PDB entry 5KNH | X-ray diffraction, 1.60 A resolution | chains D and I

[Chain D]
Protein: Darpin 6G9
From: synthetic construct
Notes: antibody fragment or engineered binder
Sequence (169 residues; row label = number of the first residue in the row):
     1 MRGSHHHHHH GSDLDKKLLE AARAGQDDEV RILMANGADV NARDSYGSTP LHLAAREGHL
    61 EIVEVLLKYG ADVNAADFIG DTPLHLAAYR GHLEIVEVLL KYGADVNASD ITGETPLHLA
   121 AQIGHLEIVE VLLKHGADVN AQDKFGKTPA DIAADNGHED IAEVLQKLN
Unresolved in the structure: 1-11, 169

[Chain I]
Protein: IL13
From: Macaca fascicularis
Reference sequence: Q0PW92 (Q0PW92_MACFA); residues 3-113 here correspond to UniProt positions 22-132 (UniProt number = residue number + 19)
Sequence (112 residues; numbered 2 to 113; the number before each row is that of its first residue):
     2 GPVPPSTALK ELIEELVNIT QNQKAPLCNG SMVWSINLTA GVYCAALESL INVSGCSAIE
    62 KTQRMLNGFC PHKVSAGQFS SLRVRDTKIE VAQFVKDLLV HLKKLFREGQ FN
Unresolved in the structure: 2-3, 74-86
Sequence notes: expression tag (2)
Disulfides: Cys29-Cys57, Cys45-Cys71

[Interface between chain D and chain I]
Pairs across the interface (44; chain D residue first):
  Arg23(D) - Gly110(I)  hydrogen bond (side chain-backbone)
  Arg23(D) - Asn113(I)  hydrogen bond (side chain-backbone)
  Asp44(D) - Asn113(I)  hydrogen bond
  Ser45(D) - Ser7(I)
  Tyr46(D) - Pro6(I)
  Tyr46(D) - Ser7(I)  hydrogen bond (side chain-backbone)
  Tyr46(D) - Leu10(I)  hydrophobic
  Tyr46(D) - Phe107(I)  hydrophobic
  Tyr46(D) - Phe112(I)
  Tyr46(D) - Asn113(I)
  Ser48(D) - Phe107(I)
  Ser48(D) - Asn113(I)  hydrogen bond
  Leu53(D) - Asn113(I)
  Arg56(D) - Phe107(I)
  Arg56(D) - Arg108(I)
  Arg56(D) - Gly110(I)
  Arg56(D) - Asn113(I)  hydrogen bond
  Asp77(D) - Phe107(I)
  Phe78(D) - Leu10(I)  hydrophobic
  Phe78(D) - Lys11(I)
  Phe78(D) - Ile14(I)  hydrophobic
  Phe78(D) - Phe107(I)  hydrophobic
  Ile79(D) - Ile14(I)  hydrophobic
  Ile79(D) - Phe107(I)  hydrophobic
  Asp81(D) - Phe107(I)
  Asp81(D) - Arg108(I)
  Leu86(D) - Arg108(I)
  Tyr89(D) - Lys105(I)
  Tyr89(D) - Arg108(I)
  Tyr89(D) - Glu109(I)  hydrogen bond
  Arg90(D) - Arg108(I)  hydrogen bond (side chain-backbone)
  Arg90(D) - Glu109(I)
  Arg90(D) - Gly110(I)
  Asp110(D) - Lys104(I)  salt bridge
  Ile111(D) - Lys104(I)
  Thr112(D) - Leu100(I)
  Thr112(D) - Lys104(I)  hydrogen bond
  Glu114(D) - Lys104(I)
  Leu119(D) - Arg108(I)
  Gln122(D) - Lys105(I)
  Gln122(D) - Arg108(I)
  Lys144(D) - Gln22(I)  hydrogen bond (backbone-side chain)
  Phe145(D) - Thr21(I)
  Phe145(D) - Lys97(I)
Also at the interface, not in a pair above, chain D (23 interface residues in all): Lys147
Also at the interface, not in a pair above, chain I (18 interface residues in all): Val18

[Overview]
23 residues of chain D face 18 of chain I across their interface; the contacts include 10 hydrogen bonds and 1
salt bridge. Polar pairs include Asp110(D)-Lys104(I), Arg23(D)-Gly110(I) and Arg23(D)-Asn113(I).
Chain D is Darpin 6G9 (synthetic construct) and chain I is IL13 (Macaca fascicularis); the structure, Crystal
structure of darpin 6G9 in complex with cyno il-13, was determined by X-ray diffraction (same publication as
5KNG).
